2C3J - chain A; structure by X-ray diffraction, 2.10 A resolution.

== Chain A ==
Protein: Serine/threonine-protein kinase CHK1
From: Homo sapiens
Notes: EC 2.7.1.37; fragment: n-terminal kinase domain, residues 1-289
UniProtKB: O14757 (CHK1_HUMAN); numbering as in UniProt (aligned over 1-289)
Sequence (297 residues; row label = number of the first residue in the row):
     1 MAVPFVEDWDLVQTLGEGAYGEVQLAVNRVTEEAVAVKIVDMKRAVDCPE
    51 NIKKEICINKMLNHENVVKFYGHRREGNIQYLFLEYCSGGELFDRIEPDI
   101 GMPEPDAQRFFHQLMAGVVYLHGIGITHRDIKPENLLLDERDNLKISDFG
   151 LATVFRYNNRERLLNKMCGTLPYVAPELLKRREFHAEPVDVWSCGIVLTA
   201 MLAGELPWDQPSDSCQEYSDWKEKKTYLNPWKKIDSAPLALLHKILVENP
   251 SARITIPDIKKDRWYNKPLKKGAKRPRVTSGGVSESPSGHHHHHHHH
Not modelled in the structure: 1-5, 18-20, 45-49, 271-297
UniProt features mapped onto this chain:
  - active site: Asp130 (Proton acceptor)
  - binding site (ATP): Leu15 to Val23, Lys38
  - modified residue (Phosphoserine): Ser280, Ser286
  - cross-link: Lys132 (Glycyl lysine isopeptide (Lys-Gly) (interchain with G-Cter in ubiquitin))
Residues lining bound ligands:
  - debromohymenialdisine (DBQ): Leu15, Val23, Ala36, Lys38, Val68, Leu84, Glu85, Tyr86, Cys87, Glu134, Asn135, Leu137, Ser147, Asp148
  - sulfite ion (SO3): Trp221, Lys222, Lys224, His243, Leu246, Val247

== Summary ==
Bound to chain A: debromohymenialdisine and sulfite ion. UniProt lists active-site residue Asp130 and 10
ATP-binding residues.
Chain A is Serine/threonine-protein kinase CHK1 (Homo sapiens); the structure, Identification of a buried
pocket for potent and selective inhibition of Chk1: prediction and verification, was determined by X-ray
diffraction together with 2C3K and 2C3L from the same study.
